PDB entry 1EPX | X-ray diffraction, 1.80 A resolution | chains B and C of the 4 polymer chains in the assembly

[Chain B (and C)]
Name: Fructose-1,6-bisphosphate aldolase
From: Leishmania mexicana
Notes: EC 4.1.2.13; chain C of this document is another copy of the same molecule, construct and numbering; everything in this record applies to it too
UniProt: Q9U5N6 (Q9U5N6_LEIME); numbering as in UniProt (aligned over 1-370)
Sequence (370 residues; each row starts with the number of its first residue):
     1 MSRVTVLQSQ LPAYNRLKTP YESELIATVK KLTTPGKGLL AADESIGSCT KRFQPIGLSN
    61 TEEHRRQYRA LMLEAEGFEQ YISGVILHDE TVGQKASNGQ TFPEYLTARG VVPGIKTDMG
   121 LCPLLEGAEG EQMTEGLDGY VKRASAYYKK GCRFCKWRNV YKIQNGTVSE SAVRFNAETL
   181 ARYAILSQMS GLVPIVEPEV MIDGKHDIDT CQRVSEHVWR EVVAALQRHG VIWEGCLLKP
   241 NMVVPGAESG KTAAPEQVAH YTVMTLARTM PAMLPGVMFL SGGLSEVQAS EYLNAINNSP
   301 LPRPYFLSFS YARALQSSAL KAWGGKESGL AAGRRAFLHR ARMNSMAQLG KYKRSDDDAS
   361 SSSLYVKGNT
Unresolved in the structure: 358-370

[How chain B and chain C interact]
Pairs across the interface - 59 pairs, chain B then chain C:
  R3(B) - N165(C)  hydrogen bond
  L11(B) - T167(C)
  P12(B) - E170(C)
  P12(B) - H217(C)
  A13(B) - R213(C)
  A13(B) - H217(C)
  Y14(B) - G166(C)  hydrogen bond (side chain-backbone)
  Y14(B) - T210(C)
  Y14(B) - R213(C)
  R16(B) - R213(C)
  R16(B) - R268(C)
  N165(B) - R3(C)  hydrogen bond
  G166(B) - Y14(C)  hydrogen bond (backbone-side chain)
  E170(B) - P12(C)
  T210(B) - Y14(C)  hydrogen bond
  R213(B) - A13(C)
  R213(B) - Y14(C)
  H217(B) - P12(C)
  R220(B) - Q227(C)
  R220(B) - R228(C)
  Q227(B) - R220(C)  hydrogen bond (backbone-side chain)
  Q227(B) - R268(C)  hydrogen bond (side chain-backbone)
  Q227(B) - T269(C)
  R228(B) - R220(C)
  W233(B) - R268(C)
  E234(B) - M264(C)
  E234(B) - R268(C)  salt bridge
  M264(B) - M273(C)  hydrophobic
  A267(B) - P271(C)
  A267(B) - A272(C)  hydrogen bond (backbone-backbone)
  A267(B) - M273(C)  hydrogen bond (backbone-backbone)
  R268(B) - R16(C)
  R268(B) - Q227(C)  hydrogen bond (backbone-side chain)
  R268(B) - W233(C)
  R268(B) - E234(C)  salt bridge
  R268(B) - P271(C)
  R268(B) - M273(C)
  T269(B) - Q227(C)
  M270(B) - M270(C)
  M270(B) - P271(C)
  M270(B) - A272(C)  hydrogen bond (backbone-backbone)
  P271(B) - A267(C)
  P271(B) - R268(C)
  P271(B) - T269(C)
  P271(B) - M270(C)
  A272(B) - A267(C)  hydrogen bond (backbone-backbone)
  A272(B) - M270(C)  hydrogen bond (backbone-backbone)
  A272(B) - P302(C)
  A272(B) - P304(C)
  A272(B) - Y305(C)
  M273(B) - M264(C)  hydrophobic
  M273(B) - A267(C)  hydrogen bond (backbone-backbone)
  M273(B) - R268(C)
  P302(B) - A272(C)
  P302(B) - M273(C)  hydrophobic
  P302(B) - P304(C)  hydrophobic
  P304(B) - A272(C)
  P304(B) - P302(C)  hydrophobic
  Y305(B) - A272(C)
Also at the interface, not in a pair above, chain B (31 interface residues in all): V214, A224, L301
Also at the interface, not in a pair above, chain C (30 interface residues in all): V214, E216

[Overview]
Chain B and chain C form an interface of 31 and 30 residues respectively; the contacts include 14 hydrogen
bonds and 2 salt bridges. Polar contacts include E234(B)-R268(C), R3(B)-N165(C) and Y14(B)-G166(C).
Chain B and chain C are both Fructose-1,6-bisphosphate aldolase (Leishmania mexicana); the structure, Crystal
structure analysis of aldolase from L. mexicana, was determined by X-ray diffraction, deposited together with
1F2J.
